PDB entry 4YA7 | X-ray diffraction, 2.70 A resolution | chains O and P of the 34 polymer chains in the assembly

Chain O:
Name: Proteasome subunit alpha type-2
From: Saccharomyces cerevisiae (strain ATCC 204508 / S288c)
Notes: EC 3.4.25.1
UniProt: P23639 (PSA2_YEAST); residue numbers follow UniProt; this construct covers 1-250
Amino-acid sequence (250 residues; each row starts with the number of its first residue):
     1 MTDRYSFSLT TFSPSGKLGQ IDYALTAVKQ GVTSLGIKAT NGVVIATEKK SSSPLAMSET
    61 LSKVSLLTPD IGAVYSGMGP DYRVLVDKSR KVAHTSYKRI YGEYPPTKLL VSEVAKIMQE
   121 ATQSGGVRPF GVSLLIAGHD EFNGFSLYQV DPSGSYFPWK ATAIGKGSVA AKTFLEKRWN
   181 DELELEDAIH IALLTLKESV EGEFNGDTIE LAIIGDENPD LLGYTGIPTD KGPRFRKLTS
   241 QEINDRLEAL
Swiss-Prot annotation at these positions:
  - cross-link: K108 (Glycyl lysine isopeptide (Lys-Gly) (interchain with G-Cter in ubiquitin))

Chain P:
Name: Proteasome subunit alpha type-3
From: Saccharomyces cerevisiae (strain ATCC 204508 / S288c)
Notes: EC 3.4.25.1
UniProt: P23638 (PSA3_YEAST); residues 0-257 here correspond to UniProt positions 1-258 (UniProt number = residue number + 1)
Amino-acid sequence (258 residues; numbered 0 to 257; the number before each row is that of its first residue; numbering starts at 0):
     0 MGSRRYDSRT TIFSPEGRLY QVEYALESIS HAGTAIGIMA SDGIVLAAER KVTSTLLEQD
    60 TSTEKLYKLN DKIAVAVAGL TADAEILINT ARIHAQNYLK TYNEDIPVEI LVRRLSDIKQ
   120 GYTQHGGLRP FGVSFIYAGY DDRYGYQLYT SNPSGNYTGW KAISVGANTS AAQTLLQMDY
   180 KDDMKVDDAI ELALKTLSKT TDSSALTYDR LEFATIRKGA NDGEVYQKIF KPQEIKDILV
   240 KTGITKKDED EEADEDMK
Unresolved in the structure: 0, 245-257
Swiss-Prot annotation at these positions:
  - cross-link (Glycyl lysine isopeptide (Lys-Gly)): K99 (interchain with G-Cter in ubiquitin), K198 (interchain with G-Cter in ubiquitin), K230 (interchain with G-Cter in ubiquitin)

How chain O and chain P interact:
Contacting residue pairs (65; chain O residue first):
  R4(O) - S2(P)  hydrogen bond (backbone-side chain)
  Y5(O) - S2(P)
  Y5(O) - Y5(P)
  S6(O) - G125(P)
  S6(O) - L127(P)
  F7(O) - S2(P)
  F7(O) - Y5(P)
  F7(O) - D6(P)
  F7(O) - G126(P)
  S8(O) - G126(P)  hydrogen bond (backbone-backbone)
  S8(O) - L127(P)
  S8(O) - R128(P)  hydrogen bond (side chain-backbone)
  T10(O) - R128(P)
  T11(O) - S7(P)
  T11(O) - T9(P)
  T11(O) - Q20(P)
  F12(O) - Q20(P)  hydrogen bond (backbone-side chain)
  F12(O) - Y23(P)
  F12(O) - A24(P)  hydrophobic
  F12(O) - R128(P)
  F12(O) - P129(P)
  F12(O) - G131(P)
  S13(O) - Y23(P)
  P14(O) - Y23(P)  hydrophobic
  P14(O) - E26(P)
  S15(O) - E26(P)
  S15(O) - H30(P)
  G16(O) - Y23(P)
  G16(O) - S27(P)  hydrogen bond (backbone-side chain)
  L18(O) - L79(P)  hydrophobic
  L18(O) - R128(P)
  K38(O) - E57(P)  salt bridge
  S112(O) - E84(P)
  K116(O) - I85(P)
  Q119(O) - A81(P)
  Q119(O) - D82(P)  hydrogen bond
  Q119(O) - I85(P)
  Q119(O) - R128(P)
  T122(O) - R128(P)  hydrogen bond (backbone-side chain)
  Q123(O) - Y121(P)
  Q123(O) - L127(P)
  Q123(O) - R128(P)  hydrogen bond (side chain-backbone)
  Q123(O) - P129(P)
  Q123(O) - F130(P)
  G125(O) - L127(P)
  S153(O) - A81(P)
  G154(O) - A81(P)
  S155(O) - A81(P)
  Y156(O) - E84(P)  hydrogen bond
  F157(O) - L56(P)  hydrophobic
  P158(O) - L56(P)
  P158(O) - E57(P)  hydrogen bond (backbone-backbone)
  P158(O) - T60(P)
  P158(O) - S61(P)
  W159(O) - S53(P)
  W159(O) - L55(P)
  W159(O) - L56(P)
  K160(O) - T54(P)
  K160(O) - L55(P)  hydrogen bond (backbone-backbone)
  K160(O) - L56(P)
  K160(O) - E57(P)
  A161(O) - L55(P)
  L175(O) - L55(P)  hydrophobic
  E176(O) - T54(P)
  E176(O) - L55(P)
Interface residues without a listed pair, chain O (34 interface residues in all): S124, Y148, W179
Interface residues without a listed pair, chain P (32 interface residues in all): T80

Overview:
34 residues of chain O face 32 of chain P across their interface; the contacts include 11 hydrogen bonds and 1
salt bridge. Among the polar pairs are K38(O)-E57(P), R4(O)-S2(P) and S8(O)-R128(P).
Chain O is Proteasome subunit alpha type-2 and chain P is Proteasome subunit alpha type-3, both from
Saccharomyces cerevisiae (strain ATCC 204508 / S288c); the structure, Yeast 20S proteasome beta2-H114D mutant
in complex with Ac-LAE-ep, was determined by X-ray diffraction (same publication as 4Y69, 4Y6A, 4Y6V, 4Y6Z,
4Y70, 4Y74 and 34 further entries).
